Entry 4J19 (X-ray diffraction, 2.90 A resolution); this record covers chains A and C of the 4 polymer chains in the assembly.

# Chain A
Protein: Homeobox-containing protein 1
Organism: Homo sapiens
Notes: fragment: dna-binding domain, residues 233-345
Reference sequence: Q6NT76 (HMBX1_HUMAN); residues 233-345 here = UniProt positions 233-345
Sequence (113 residues; row label = number of the first residue in the row):
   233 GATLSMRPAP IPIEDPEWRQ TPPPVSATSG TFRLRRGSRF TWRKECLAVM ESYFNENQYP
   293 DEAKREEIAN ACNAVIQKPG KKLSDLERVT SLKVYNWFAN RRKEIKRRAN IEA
Unresolved in the structure: 233-268
Swiss-Prot annotation at these positions:
  - DNA-binding region: Arg-267 to Ala-341 (Homeobox)
  - site: Lys-335 (Critical for recognition and binding of 5'-TTAGGG-3' motifs in telomeric DNA)
  - cross-link: Lys-310 (Glycyl lysine isopeptide (Lys-Gly) (interchain with G-Cter in SUMO2))
From the paper describing this entry:
  - binding site for the 19-nt DNA strand: Arg-271, Lys-325, Asn-328, Asn-332
  - binding site for the 19-nt DNA strand (chain C): Ser-270, Arg-271, Tyr-291, Tyr-327, Arg-334, Lys-335
  - mutagenesis - R271A, K338A, R339A: abolished binding to the 19-nt DNA strand (chain C)
  - mutagenesis - Y327A: decreased binding to the 19-nt DNA strand (chain C)
  - mutagenesis - N332A: unchanged binding to the 19-nt DNA strand (chain C)
  - mutagenesis - K335A: abolished binding to 5'-TTAGGG-3'
  - mutagenesis - K335A: increased binding to 5'-GTGAGT-3'
  - specificity-determining residues: Lys-335

# Chain C
Molecule: 19-nt DNA strand
Sequence (19 nucleotides; each row starts with the number of its first residue):
     1 CTGTTAGGGT TAGGGTTAG

# Chain A / chain C interface
Pairs across the interface - 10 pairs, chain A then chain C:
  Arg-271(A) with DG19(C), base contact
  Tyr-291(A) with DA12(C), phosphate contact; DG13(C), hydrogen bond to the phosphate
  Tyr-327(A) with DA12(C), base contact
  Arg-334(A) with DA12(C), sugar contact; DG13(C), salt bridge to the phosphate
  Lys-335(A) with DG13(C), base contact; DG14(C), hydrogen bond to the base; DG15(C), base contact
  Lys-338(A) with DG14(C), salt bridge to the phosphate
Interface residues without a listed pair, chain A (8 interface residues in all): Ser-270, Asn-332
Interface residues without a listed pair, chain C (6 interface residues in all): DA18

# Overview
The interface between chain A and chain C involves 8 residues on one side and 6 on the other; the contacts
include 2 hydrogen bonds and 2 salt bridges. Among the polar pairs are Lys-335(A)/DG14(C), Tyr-291(A)/DG13(C)
and Arg-334(A)/DG13(C). The paper reports a binding site for the 19-nt DNA strand (chain C) at Ser-270(A),
Arg-271(A) and Tyr-291(A) among others; R271A, K338A and R339A of chain A abolish binding to the 19-nt DNA
strand (chain C); 6 substitutions were tested in all.
Chain A is Homeobox-containing protein 1 (Homo sapiens) and chain C is a 19-nt DNA strand; the structure,
Structure of a novel telomere repeat binding protein bound to DNA, was determined by X-ray diffraction.
